Entry 2E2J (X-ray diffraction, 3.50 A resolution); this record covers chains R and B of the 13 polymer chains in the assembly.

Chain R:
Molecule: 9-nt RNA strand
Sequence (9 nucleotides; each row starts with the number of its first residue):
     2 AUCGAGAGG
Ion coordination: Mg2+: G10 (shared with 1 residue of chain A)

Chain B:
Name: DNA-directed RNA polymerase II 140 kDa polypeptide
Organism: Saccharomyces cerevisiae
Notes: EC 2.7.7.6
Reference sequence: P08518 (RPB2_YEAST); residues 1-1224 here = UniProt positions 1-1224
Sequence (1224 residues; numbered 1 to 1224; the number before each row is that of its first residue):
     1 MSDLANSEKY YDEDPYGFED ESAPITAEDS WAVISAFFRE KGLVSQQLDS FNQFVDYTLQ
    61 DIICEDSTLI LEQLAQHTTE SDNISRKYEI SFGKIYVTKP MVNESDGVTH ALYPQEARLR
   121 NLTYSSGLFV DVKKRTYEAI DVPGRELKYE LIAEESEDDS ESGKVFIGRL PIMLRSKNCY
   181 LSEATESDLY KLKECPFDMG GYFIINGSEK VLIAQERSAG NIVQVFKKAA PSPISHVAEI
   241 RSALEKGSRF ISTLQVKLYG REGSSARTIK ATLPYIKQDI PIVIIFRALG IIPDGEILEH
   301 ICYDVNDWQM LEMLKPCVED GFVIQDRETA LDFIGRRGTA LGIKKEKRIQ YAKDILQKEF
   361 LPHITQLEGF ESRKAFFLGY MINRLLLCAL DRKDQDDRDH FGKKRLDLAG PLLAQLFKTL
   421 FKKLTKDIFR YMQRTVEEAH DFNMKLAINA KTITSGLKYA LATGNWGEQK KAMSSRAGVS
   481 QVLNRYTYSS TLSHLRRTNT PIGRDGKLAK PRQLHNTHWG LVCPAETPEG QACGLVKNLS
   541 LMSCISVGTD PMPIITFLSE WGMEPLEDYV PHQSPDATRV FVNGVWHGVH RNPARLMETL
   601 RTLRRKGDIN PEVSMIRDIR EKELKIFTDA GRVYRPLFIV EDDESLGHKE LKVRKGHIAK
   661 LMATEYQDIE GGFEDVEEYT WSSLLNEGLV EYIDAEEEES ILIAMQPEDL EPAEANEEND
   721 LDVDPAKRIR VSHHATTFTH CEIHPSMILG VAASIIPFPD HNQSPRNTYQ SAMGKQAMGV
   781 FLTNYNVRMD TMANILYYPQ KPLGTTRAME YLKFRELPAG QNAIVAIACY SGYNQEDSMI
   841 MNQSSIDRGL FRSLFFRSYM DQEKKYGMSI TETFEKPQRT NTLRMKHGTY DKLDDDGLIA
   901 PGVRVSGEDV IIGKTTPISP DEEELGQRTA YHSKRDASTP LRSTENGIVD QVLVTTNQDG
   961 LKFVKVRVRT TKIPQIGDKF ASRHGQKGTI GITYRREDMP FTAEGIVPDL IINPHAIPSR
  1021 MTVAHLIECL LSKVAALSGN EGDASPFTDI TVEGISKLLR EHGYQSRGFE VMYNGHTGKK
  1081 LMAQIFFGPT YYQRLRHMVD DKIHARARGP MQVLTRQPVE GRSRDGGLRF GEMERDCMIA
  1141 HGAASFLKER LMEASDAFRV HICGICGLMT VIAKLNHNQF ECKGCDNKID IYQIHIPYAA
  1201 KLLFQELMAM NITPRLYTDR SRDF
Not modelled in the structure: 1-19, 71-88, 135-163, 336-344, 438-445, 503-508, 669-677, 716-721, 920-932, 1223-1224
Ion coordination: Zn2+: Cys1163, Cys1166, Cys1182, Cys1185
Ligand contacts: phosphomethylphosphonic acid guanylate ester (G2P): Arg766, Tyr769, Arg1020

Chain R / chain B interface:
Contacting residue pairs - 14 pairs, chain R then chain B:
  A2(R) with Gln1112(B), hydrogen bond to the phosphate; Arg1124(B), salt bridge to the phosphate
  A6(R) with Ala477(B), phosphate contact; Gly478(B), sugar contact; Gln481(B), hydrogen bond to the phosphate
  G7(R) with Gln481(B), hydrogen bond to the phosphate
  A8(R) with Gln531(B), base contact; His1097(B), sugar contact
  G9(R) with Ala772(B), phosphate contact; Gln776(B), hydrogen bond to the phosphate; Lys979(B), phosphate contact; His1097(B), sugar contact
  G10(R) with Lys979(B), salt bridge to the phosphate; Lys987(B), salt bridge to the phosphate
Interface residues without a listed pair, chain R (7 interface residues in all): G5
Interface residues without a listed pair, chain B (13 interface residues in all): Arg476, Glu529

Summary:
Chain R and chain B form an interface of 7 and 13 residues respectively; the contacts include 4 hydrogen bonds
and 3 salt bridges. Polar pairs include A2(R)-Gln1112(B), A6(R)-Gln481(B) and G7(R)-Gln481(B). Bound to chain
B: phosphomethylphosphonic acid guanylate ester.
Here chain R is a 9-nt RNA strand and chain B is DNA-directed RNA polymerase II 140 kDa polypeptide
(Saccharomyces cerevisiae). Entry 2E2J (RNA polymerase II elongation complex in 5 mM Mg+2 with GMPCPP) was
determined by X-ray diffraction together with 2E2H, 2E2I, 2NVQ, 2NVT, 2NVX, 2NVY, 2NVZ and 2YU9 from the same
study.
